4NK2 - chains A and B; structure by X-ray diffraction, 1.96 A resolution.

[Chain A (and B)]
Molecule: Hemoglobin-like protein
Organism: Methylacidiphilum infernorum
Notes: chain B of this document is another copy of the same molecule, construct and numbering; everything in this record applies to it too
UniProt: B3DVC3 (B3DVC3_METI4); residues 1-193 here = UniProt positions 1-193
Chain sequence (193 residues; each row starts with the number of its first residue):
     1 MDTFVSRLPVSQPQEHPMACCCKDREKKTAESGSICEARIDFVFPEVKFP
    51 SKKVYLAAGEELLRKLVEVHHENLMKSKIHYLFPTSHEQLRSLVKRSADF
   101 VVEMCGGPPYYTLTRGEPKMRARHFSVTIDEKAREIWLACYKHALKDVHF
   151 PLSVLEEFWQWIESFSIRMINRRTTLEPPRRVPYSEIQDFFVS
Disordered / not traced: 1-29
Metal / ion sites: heme Fe near His124 (its only coordinating residue here)
Residues lining bound ligands: heme (HEM): Ile79, Leu82, Phe83, Leu93, Arg96, Ser97, Phe100, Tyr111, Arg115, Met120, Arg123, His124, Ser126, Val127, Ile129, Ala133, Arg134, Trp137, Trp161, Ile162, Phe165, Ser166, Met169

[Chain A / chain B interface]
Contacting residue pairs - 85 pairs, chain A then chain B:
  Ala30(A) with Phe49(B), hydrophobic; Met104(B)
  Glu31(A) with Phe49(B); Met104(B)
  Ser32(A) with Pro50(B), hydrogen bond (side chain-backbone); Ser51(B); Lys52(B), hydrogen bond (side chain-backbone); Met104(B); Cys105(B); Gly106(B)
  Gly33(A) with Phe49(B); Pro50(B), hydrogen bond (backbone-backbone)
  Ser34(A) with Val47(B); Lys48(B); Phe49(B), hydrogen bond (backbone-backbone)
  Ile35(A) with Glu46(B); Val47(B)
  Cys36(A) with Glu46(B); Val47(B), hydrogen bond (backbone-backbone); Phe49(B), hydrophobic; Arg168(B)
  Glu37(A) with Glu46(B); Arg168(B), hydrogen bond (backbone-side chain)
  Ala38(A) with Phe44(B); Pro45(B); Glu46(B)
  Arg39(A) with Val43(B); Phe44(B), hydrogen bond (backbone-backbone); Arg168(B)
  Asp41(A) with Phe44(B); Arg121(B), salt bridge
  Val43(A) with Ala38(B), hydrophobic; Arg39(B)
  Phe44(A) with Ala38(B); Arg39(B), hydrogen bond (backbone-backbone); Asp41(B)
  Pro45(A) with Ala38(B)
  Glu46(A) with Ile35(B); Cys36(B); Ala38(B)
  Val47(A) with Ser34(B); Ile35(B); Cys36(B), hydrogen bond (backbone-backbone)
  Lys48(A) with Ser34(B); Ile35(B)
  Phe49(A) with Ala30(B), hydrophobic; Glu31(B); Gly33(B); Ser34(B), hydrogen bond (backbone-backbone); Cys36(B), hydrophobic
  Pro50(A) with Ser32(B), hydrogen bond (backbone-side chain); Gly33(B), hydrogen bond (backbone-backbone)
  Ser51(A) with Ser32(B)
  Lys52(A) with Ser32(B), hydrogen bond (backbone-side chain)
  Met104(A) with Ala30(B); Glu31(B); Ser32(B), hydrogen bond (backbone-side chain)
  Cys105(A) with Ser32(B)
  Gly106(A) with Ser32(B)
  Arg121(A) with Asp41(B), salt bridge; Arg173(B); Leu176(B)
  Phe125(A) with Arg172(B), hydrogen bond (backbone-side chain); Arg173(B); Thr174(B); Thr175(B); Leu176(B), hydrophobic
  Val127(A) with Arg172(B)
  Thr128(A) with Arg172(B), hydrogen bond
  Arg168(A) with Cys36(B); Glu37(B), hydrogen bond (side chain-backbone); Arg39(B)
  Asn171(A) with Asn171(B); Arg172(B); Arg173(B), hydrogen bond (backbone-backbone)
  Arg172(A) with Phe125(B), hydrogen bond (side chain-backbone); Val127(B); Thr128(B), hydrogen bond; Asn171(B), hydrogen bond
  Arg173(A) with Arg121(B); Phe125(B); Asn171(B), hydrogen bond (backbone-backbone)
  Thr174(A) with Phe125(B)
  Thr175(A) with Phe125(B)
  Leu176(A) with Phe125(B), hydrophobic
Also at the interface, not in a pair above, chain A (39 interface residues in all): Ile40, Glu103, Pro118, Ala122
Also at the interface, not in a pair above, chain B (39 interface residues in all): Ile40, Glu103, Ala122, Ser126

[In short]
The chain A/chain B interface involves 39 residues from each chain; the contacts include 22 hydrogen bonds and
2 salt bridges. Polar contacts include Asp41(A)-Arg121(B), Ser32(A)-Pro50(B) and Ser32(A)-Lys52(B). Ligands of
chain A: heme.
Both chains are Hemoglobin-like protein (Methylacidiphilum infernorum). Entry 4NK2 (Crystal structure of
Hell's gate globin IV) was determined by X-ray diffraction (same publication as 4NK1).
